Entry 8I9W (electron microscopy, 3.10 A resolution); this record covers chains C1 and LF of the 52 polymer chains in the assembly.

== Chain C1 ==
Molecule: 3341-nt RNA strand
Source organism: Chaetomium thermophilum
Sequence (3341 nucleotides; row label = number of the first residue in the row):
     1 GGUUGACCUC GGAUCAGGUA GGAGGACCCG CUGAACUUAA GCAUAUCAAU AAGCGGAGGA
    61 AAAGAAACCA ACAGGGAUUG CCCUAGUAAC GGCGAGUGAA GCGGCAACAG CUCAAAUUUG
   121 AAAGCUGGCU UCGGCCCGCG UUGUAAUUUG GAGAGGAUGC UUUGGGCGAG GCUCCUUCUG
   181 AGUUCCCUGG AACGGGACGC CACAGAGGGU GAGAGCCCCG UAUAGUUGGA AGCCAAGCCU
   241 GUGUAAAGCU CCUUCGACGA GUCGAGUAGU UUGGGAAUGC UGCUCAAAAU GGGAGGUAAA
   301 UUUCUUCUAA AGCUAAAUAC CGGCCAGAGA CCGAUAGCGC ACAAGUAGAG UGAUCGAAAG
   361 AUGAAAAGCA CUUUGAAAAG AGGGUUAAAU AGCACGUGAA AUUGUUGAAA GGGAAGCGCU
   421 UGUGACCAGA CUUGCGCCCG GCGGAUCAUC CGGUGUUCUC ACCGGUGCAC UCCGCCGGGC
   481 UCAGGCCAGC AUCGGUUCUG GCGGGGGGAU AAAGGCCCAG GGAAUGUGGC UCCUCCGGGA
   541 GUGUUAUAGC CCUGGGUGUA AUACCCUCGC CGGGACCGAG GACCGCGCUC UGCAAGGAUG
   601 CUGGCGUAAU GGUCACCAGC GACCCGUCUU GAAACACGGA CCAAGGAGUC AAGGUUUUGC
   661 GCGAGUGUUU GGGUGUAAAA CCCGCACGCG UAAUGAAAGU GAACGUAGGU GAGAGCUUCG
   721 GCGCAUCAUC GACCGAUCCU GAUGUAUUCG GAUGGAUUUG AGUAGGAGCG UUAAGCCUUG
   781 GACCCGAAAG AUGGUGAACU AUGCUUGGAU AGGGUGAAGC CAGAGGAAAC UCUGGUGGAG
   841 GCUCGCAGCG GUUCUGACGU GCAAAUCGAU CGUCAAAUCU GAGCAUGGGG GCGAAAGACU
   901 AAUCGAACCA UCUAGUAGCU GGUUACCGCC GAAGUUUCCC UCAGGAUAGC AGUGUCGACC
   961 UUCAGUUUUA UGAGGUAAAG CGAAUGAUUA GGGACUCGGG GGCGAUUUUU AGCCUUCAUC
  1021 CAUUCUCAAA CUUUAAAUAU GUAAGAAGCC CUUGUUACUU AACUGAACGU GGGCAUUCGA
  1081 AUGUAUCGAC ACUAGUGGGC CAUUUUUGGU AAGCAGAACU GGCGAUGCGG GAUGAACCGA
  1141 ACGCGGGGUU AAGGUGCCGG AGUGGACGCU CAUCAGACAC CACAAAAGGC GUUAGUACAU
  1201 CUUGACAGCA GGACGGUGGC CAUGGAAGUC GGAAUCCGCU AAGGACUGUG UAACAACUCA
  1261 CCUGCCGAAU GUACUAGCCC UGAAAAUGGA UGGCGCUCAA GCGUCCCACC CAUACCCCGC
  1321 CCUCAGGGUA GAAACGAUGC CCUGAGGAGU AGGCGGCCGU GGAGGUCAGU GACGAAGCCU
  1381 AGGGCGUGAG CCCGGGUCGA ACGGCCUCUA GUGCAGAUCU UGGUGGUAGU AGCAAAUACU
  1441 UCAAUGAGAA CUUGAAGGAC CGAAGUGGGG AAAGGUUCCA UGUGAACAGC GGUUGGACAU
  1501 GGGUUAGUCG AUCCUAAGCC AUAGGGAAGU UCCGUUUCAA AGGGGCACUC GUGCCCCGUG
  1561 UGGCGAAAGG GAAGCCGGUU AAUAUUCCGG CACCUGGAUG UGGGUUUUGC GCGGCAACGC
  1621 AACUGAACGC GGAGACGACG GCGGGGGCCC CGGGCAGAGU UCUCUUUUCU UCUUAACGGU
  1681 CUAUCACCCU GGAAACAGUU UGUCUGGAGA UAGGGUUUAA UGGCCGGAAG AGCCCGACAC
  1741 UUCUGUCGGG UCCGGUGCGC UCUCGACGUC CCUUGAAAAU CCGCGGGAGG GAAUAAUUCU
  1801 CACGCCAGGU CGUACUCAUA ACCGCAGCAG GUCCCCAAGG UGAACAGCCU CUGGUUGAUA
  1861 GAACAAUGUA GAUAAGGGAA GUCGGCAAAA UAGAUCCGUA ACUUCGGGAA AAGGAUUGGC
  1921 UCUAAGGGUU GGGCACGUUG GGCUUUGGGC GGACGCCCUG GGAGCAGAGG GCCUCUAGCC
  1981 GGGCAACCGG CCGGCGGCCC UCAGCACCCG GGGUUGAAGC CCUUAGCAGG CUUCGGCCGU
  2041 CCGGCGUGCG GUUAACAACC AACUUAGAAC UGGUACGGAC AGGGGGAAUC UGACUGUCUA
  2101 AUUAAAACAU AGCAUUGCGA UGGCCAGAAA GUGGUGUUGA CGCAAUGUGA UUUCUGCCCA
  2161 GUGCUCUGAA UGUCAAAGUG AAGAAAUUCA ACCAAGCGCG GGUAAACGGC GGGAGUAACU
  2221 AUGACUCUCU UAAGGUAGCC AAAUGCCUCG UCAUCUAAUU AGUGACGCGC AUGAAUGGAU
  2281 UAACGAGAUU CCCACUGUCC CUAUCUACUA UCUAGCGAAA CCACAGCCAA GGGAACGGGC
  2341 UUGGCAAAAU CAGCGGGGAA AGAAGACCCU GUUGAGCUUG ACUCUAGUUU GACAUUGUGA
  2401 AAAGACAUAG GAGGUGUAGA AUAGGUGGGA GCUUCGGCGC CAGUGAAAUA CCACUACUCC
  2461 UAUUGUUUUU UUACUUAUUC AAUGAAGCGG GGCUGGACUU GCGUCCAACU UCUGGAGUUA
  2521 AGGUCCUUCG CGGGCCGACC CGGGUUGAAG ACAUUGUCAG GUGGGGAGUU UGGCUGGGGC
  2581 GGCACAUCUG UUAAACCAUA ACGCAGGUGU CCUAAGGGGG GCUCAUGGAG AACAGAAAUC
  2641 UCCAGUAGAA CAAAAGGGUA AAAGUCCCCU UGAUUUUGAU UUUCAGUGUG AAUACAAACC
  2701 AUGAAAGUGU GGCCUAUCGA UCCUUUAGUC CCUCGAAAUU UGAGGCUAGA GGUGCCAGAA
  2761 AAGUUACCAC AGGGAUAACU GGCUUGUGGC GGCCAAGCGU UCAUAGCGAC GUCGCUUUUU
  2821 GAUCCUUCGA UGUCGGCUCU UCCUAUCAUA CCGAAGCAGA AUUCGGUAAG CGUUGGAUUG
  2881 UUCACCCACU AAUAGGGAAC GUGAGCUGGG UUUAGACCGU CGUGAGACAG GUUAGUUUUA
  2941 CCCUACUGAU GAACUCGUCG CAAUGGUAAU UCAGCUUAGU ACGAGAGGAA CCGCUGAUUC
  3001 AGAUAAUUGG UUUUUGCGGU UGUCCGACCG GGCAGUGCCG CGAAGCUACC AUCUGCUGGA
  3061 UAAUGGCUGA ACGCCUCUAA GUCAGAAUCC AUGCCAGAAC GCGACGAUAC UACCCGCACG
  3121 UUGUAGACGU AUAAGAAUAG GCUCCGGCCU CGUAUCCUAG CAGGCGAUUC CUCCGCCGGC
  3181 CUCGAAGUGG CCGUCGGUAA UUCGCGUAUU GCAAUUUAGA CACGCGCGGG AUCAAAUCCU
  3241 UUGCAGACGA CUUAGAUGUG CGAAAGGGUC CUGUAAGCAG UAGAGUAGCC UUGUUGUUAC
  3301 GAUCUGCUGA GGGUAAGCCC UCCUUCGCCU AGAUUUCCCA G
Not modelled in the structure: 1-2, 693-706, 803-884, 901-905, 987-1028, 1435-1858, 1887-1894, 1904-2070, 2082, 2093-2283, 2485-2545, 2571-2721, 2753-2756, 2801-2804, 2822-2828, 2833, 2909-2914, 2937-2940, 3338-3341

== Chain LF ==
Protein: 60S ribosomal protein l7-like protein
Source organism: Chaetomium thermophilum
UniProt: G0SFL0 (G0SFL0_CHATD); residue numbers follow UniProt; this construct covers 1-249
Sequence (249 residues; each row starts with the number of its first residue):
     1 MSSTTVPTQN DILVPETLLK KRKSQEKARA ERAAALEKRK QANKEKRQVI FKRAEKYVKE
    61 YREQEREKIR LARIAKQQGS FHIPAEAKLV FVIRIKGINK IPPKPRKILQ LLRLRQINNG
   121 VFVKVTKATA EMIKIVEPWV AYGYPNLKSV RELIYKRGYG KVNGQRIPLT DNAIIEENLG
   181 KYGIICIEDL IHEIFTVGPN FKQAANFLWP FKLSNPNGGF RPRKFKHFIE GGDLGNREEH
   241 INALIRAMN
Not modelled in the structure: 1-2

== Chain C1 / chain LF interface ==
Pairs across the interface (125; chain C1 residue first):
  C447(C1) with Thr5(LF), hydrogen bond to the sugar
  A448(C1) with Thr4(LF), sugar contact; Thr5(LF), phosphate contact
  U449(C1) with Ser3(LF), phosphate contact
  U471(C1) with Thr5(LF), phosphate contact
  C472(C1) with Thr5(LF), hydrogen bond to the phosphate; Val6(LF), sugar contact
  U497(C1) with Lys156(LF), salt bridge to the phosphate; Arg157(LF), salt bridge to the phosphate
  C498(C1) with Asn217(LF), phosphate contact
  U499(C1) with Asn217(LF), hydrogen bond to the phosphate
  G506(C1) with Ile69(LF), sugar contact
  G507(C1) with Arg66(LF), salt bridge to the phosphate; Ile69(LF), sugar contact; Arg73(LF), salt bridge to the phosphate
  G508(C1) with Arg73(LF), salt bridge to the phosphate
  A509(C1) with Lys76(LF), salt bridge to the phosphate
  U510(C1) with Arg73(LF), hydrogen bond to the base; Lys76(LF), salt bridge to the phosphate
  C566(C1) with Asn146(LF), hydrogen bond to the phosphate
  U567(C1) with Asn146(LF), hydrogen bond to the phosphate; Lys148(LF), sugar contact; Arg246(LF), salt bridge to the phosphate
  C568(C1) with Lys148(LF), salt bridge to the phosphate
  G569(C1) with Arg151(LF), salt bridge to the phosphate
  A582(C1) with Arg22(LF), base contact
  G585(C1) with Leu36(LF), phosphate contact; Lys40(LF), salt bridge to the phosphate
  C586(C1) with Asn43(LF), hydrogen bond to the phosphate; Asp171(LF), sugar contact
  G587(C1) with Asn43(LF), phosphate contact; Arg47(LF), hydrogen bond to the phosphate
  C588(C1) with Arg47(LF), salt bridge to the phosphate
  A964(C1) with Lys107(LF), hydrogen bond to the phosphate; Leu111(LF), base contact
  G965(C1) with Pro103(LF), sugar contact; Lys107(LF), salt bridge to the phosphate
  U966(C1) with Lys104(LF), sugar contact; Lys107(LF), sugar contact; Ile108(LF), sugar contact; Leu111(LF), base contact; Met132(LF), base contact
  U967(C1) with Lys104(LF), salt bridge to the phosphate; Ala128(LF), hydrogen bond to the sugar; Glu131(LF), sugar contact; Met132(LF), sugar contact; Ile135(LF), sugar contact
  U968(C1) with Lys127(LF), phosphate contact; Ala128(LF), sugar contact; Glu131(LF), phosphate contact
  U969(C1) with Lys127(LF), phosphate contact
  U1040(C1) with Lys104(LF), salt bridge to the phosphate
  A1081(C1) with Thr129(LF), sugar contact
  U1082(C1) with Leu111(LF), hydrogen bond to the sugar; Lys202(LF), salt bridge to the phosphate
  G1083(C1) with Gln110(LF), sugar contact; Leu111(LF), sugar contact; Arg113(LF), phosphate contact; Lys202(LF), salt bridge to the phosphate; Asn206(LF), phosphate contact
  U1084(C1) with Arg113(LF), phosphate contact; Lys161(LF), salt bridge to the phosphate; Asn206(LF), phosphate contact
  A1085(C1) with Arg115(LF), hydrogen bond to the base
  U1120(C1) with Pro103(LF), phosphate contact
  G1121(C1) with Lys100(LF), sugar contact; Ile101(LF), sugar contact; Pro103(LF), phosphate contact
  G1122(C1) with Asn99(LF), sugar contact
  G1139(C1) with Lys96(LF), salt bridge to the phosphate; Lys100(LF), salt bridge to the phosphate; Phe225(LF), sugar contact
  A1140(C1) with Lys96(LF), phosphate contact; Gly97(LF), hydrogen bond to the phosphate; Asn99(LF), base contact; Ile117(LF), sugar contact; Phe225(LF), phosphate contact
  A1141(C1) with Gly97(LF), phosphate contact; Ile117(LF), phosphate contact
  U1149(C1) with Asn215(LF), hydrogen bond to the base; Pro216(LF), hydrogen bond to the sugar; Asn217(LF), sugar contact; Gly218(LF), phosphate contact
  U1150(C1) with Asn215(LF), sugar contact; Pro216(LF), phosphate contact; Asn217(LF), phosphate contact; Gly218(LF), hydrogen bond to the phosphate; Gly219(LF), hydrogen bond to the phosphate; Phe220(LF), sugar contact
  A1151(C1) with Phe220(LF), phosphate contact; Arg221(LF), phosphate contact; Lys224(LF), sugar contact; Phe225(LF), sugar contact
  A1152(C1) with Pro222(LF), phosphate contact; Arg223(LF), phosphate contact; Lys224(LF), hydrogen bond to the phosphate; Phe225(LF), sugar contact
  G1153(C1) with Arg223(LF), salt bridge to the phosphate
  A1314(C1) with Asn215(LF), base contact
  C1315(C1) with Gln116(LF), phosphate contact; Ile117(LF), sugar contact; Asn118(LF), hydrogen bond to the sugar; Leu213(LF), hydrogen bond to the sugar; Ser214(LF), sugar contact; Asn215(LF), hydrogen bond to the base
  C1316(C1) with Gln116(LF), hydrogen bond to the phosphate; Arg157(LF), hydrogen bond to the sugar; Lys212(LF), salt bridge to the phosphate; Leu213(LF), sugar contact; Ser214(LF), sugar contact
  C1317(C1) with Arg166(LF), salt bridge to the phosphate
  G1326(C1) with Asn163(LF), hydrogen bond to the sugar
  G1331(C1) with Lys21(LF), salt bridge to the phosphate
  A1332(C1) with Lys21(LF), salt bridge to the phosphate
  A1333(C1) with Val14(LF), hydrogen bond to the base; Thr17(LF), hydrogen bond to the base; Leu18(LF), base contact; Lys21(LF), salt bridge to the phosphate
  A1334(C1) with Lys21(LF), phosphate contact
  U1343(C1) with Gln165(LF), hydrogen bond to the base; Ile167(LF), sugar contact
  G1344(C1) with Gln165(LF), sugar contact; Arg166(LF), hydrogen bond to the sugar; Ile167(LF), sugar contact
  A1345(C1) with Arg166(LF), salt bridge to the phosphate
Also at the interface, not in a pair above, chain C1 (61 interface residues in all): A1039, C1138, G1148, A1325
Also at the interface, not in a pair above, chain LF (75 interface residues in all): Ile95, Ile98, Pro102, Asn119, Tyr159, Gly164, Asn242, Ala243

== In short ==
Chain C1 and chain LF form an interface of 61 and 75 residues respectively; the contacts include 28 hydrogen
bonds and 27 salt bridges. Polar contacts include U510(C1)-Arg73(LF), A1085(C1)-Arg115(LF) and
U1149(C1)-Asn215(LF).
Chain C1 is a 3341-nt RNA strand and chain LF is 60S ribosomal protein l7-like protein, both from Chaetomium
thermophilum; the structure, Cryo-EM structure of a Chaetomium thermophilum pre-60S ribosomal subunit -
Dbp10-3, was determined by electron microscopy (same publication as 8I9P, 8I9T, 8I9V, 8I9X, 8I9Y, 8I9Z and
8IA0).
